Entry 5VS2 (X-ray diffraction, 2.33 A resolution); this record covers chains T and A of the 4 polymer chains in the assembly.

== Chain T ==
Molecule: 16-nt DNA strand
Sequence (16 nucleotides; row label = number of the first residue in the row):
     1 CCGACAGGCG CATCAG
Modified residues: 8OG (8-oxo-2'-deoxy-guanosine-5'-monophosphate) at position 7

== Chain A ==
Molecule: DNA polymerase beta
Organism: Homo sapiens
Notes: EC 2.7.7.7, 4.2.99.-
UniProtKB: P06746 (DPOLB_HUMAN); numbering as in UniProt (aligned over 1-335)
Chain sequence (341 residues; each row starts with the number of its first residue):
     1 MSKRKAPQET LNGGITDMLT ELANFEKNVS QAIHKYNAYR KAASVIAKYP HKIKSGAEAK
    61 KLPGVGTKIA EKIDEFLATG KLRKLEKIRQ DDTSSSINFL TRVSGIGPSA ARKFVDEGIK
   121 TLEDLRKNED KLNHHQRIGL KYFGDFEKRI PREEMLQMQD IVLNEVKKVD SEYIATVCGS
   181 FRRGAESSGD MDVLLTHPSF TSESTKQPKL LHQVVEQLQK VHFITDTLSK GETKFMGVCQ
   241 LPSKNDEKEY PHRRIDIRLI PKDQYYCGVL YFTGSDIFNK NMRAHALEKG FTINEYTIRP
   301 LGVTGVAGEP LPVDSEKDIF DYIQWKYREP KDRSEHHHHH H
Disordered / not traced: 1-7, 336-341
Construct notes: expression tag (336-341)
UniProt features mapped onto this chain:
  - region: Arg-183 to Asp-192 (DNA-binding)
  - active site: Lys-72 (Nucleophile)
  - binding site (K(+)): Lys-60, Leu-62, Val-65, Thr-101, Val-103, Ile-106
  - binding site (Na(+)): Lys-60, Leu-62, Val-65, Thr-101, Val-103, Ile-106
  - binding site (dATP): Arg-149, Ser-180, Arg-183, Gly-189, Asp-190
  - binding site (dCTP): Arg-149, Ser-180, Arg-183, Gly-189, Asp-190
  - binding site (dGTP): Arg-149, Ser-180, Arg-183, Gly-189, Asp-190, Asp-192
  - binding site (dTTP): Arg-149, Ser-180, Arg-183, Gly-189, Asp-190
  - binding site (Mg(2+)): Asp-190, Asp-192, Asp-256
  - modified residue: Lys-72 (N6-acetyllysine), Arg-83 (Omega-N-methylarginine), Arg-152 (Omega-N-methylarginine)
  - cross-link (Glycyl lysine isopeptide (Lys-Gly)): Lys-41 (interchain with G-Cter in ubiquitin), Lys-61 (interchain with G-Cter in ubiquitin), Lys-81 (interchain with G-Cter in ubiquitin)
Bound ions: Na+ site 1: Lys-60, Leu-62, Val-65 (shared with 1 residue of chain D); Ca2+ site 1: Thr-101, Val-103, Ile-106 (shared with 1 residue of chain P); Ca2+ site 2: Asp-190, Asp-192, Asp-256 (together with dTTP) (shared with 1 residue of chain P); Ca2+ site 3: Asp-190, Asp-192 (together with dTTP); Na+ site 2 near Glu-249 (its only coordinating residue here)
Ligand contacts: dTTP (TTP): Arg-149, Gly-179, Ser-180, Arg-183, Ser-187, Ser-188, Gly-189, Asp-190, Asp-192, Tyr-271, Phe-272, Thr-273, Gly-274, Ser-275, Asp-276, Asn-279

== Interface between chain T and chain A ==
Pairs across the interface - 26 pairs, chain T then chain A:
  DC5(T) with His-34(A), stacking on the base; Leu-287(A), phosphate contact
  DA6(T) with Lys-280(A), salt bridge to the phosphate; Arg-283(A), hydrogen bond to the base; Ala-284(A), sugar contact; Leu-287(A), phosphate contact
  8OG_7(T) with Arg-283(A), hydrogen bond to the sugar; Leu-287(A), phosphate contact; Thr-292(A), hydrogen bond to the phosphate; Ile-293(A), sugar contact; Asn-294(A), phosphate contact
  DG8(T) with Asn-294(A), hydrogen bond to the phosphate; Glu-295(A), sugar contact; Arg-299(A), salt bridge to the phosphate
  DC9(T) with Thr-233(A), hydrogen bond to the phosphate; Lys-234(A), phosphate contact; Arg-258(A), sugar contact; Tyr-296(A), hydrogen bond to the phosphate
  DG10(T) with Ser-229(A), phosphate contact; Lys-230(A), phosphate contact; Gly-231(A), phosphate contact; Glu-232(A), hydrogen bond to the phosphate; Thr-233(A), hydrogen bond to the phosphate; Lys-234(A), hydrogen bond to the phosphate
  DC11(T) with Ser-229(A), sugar contact; Lys-230(A), hydrogen bond to the phosphate
Also at the interface, not in a pair above, chain T (8 interface residues in all): DA12
Also at the interface, not in a pair above, chain A (21 interface residues in all): Asn-37, Asn-133, Asn-279

== In short ==
Chain T and chain A form an interface of 8 and 21 residues respectively; the contacts include 10 hydrogen
bonds, 2 salt bridges and 1 aromatic stacking contact. Among the polar pairs are DA6(T)/Arg-283(A),
8OG_7(T)/Arg-283(A) and 8OG_7(T)/Thr-292(A). Ligands of chain A: dTTP.
Chain T is a 16-nt DNA strand and chain A is DNA polymerase beta (Homo sapiens); the structure, Human DNA
polymerase beta pre-catalytic 8-oxoG:dA extension complex with dTTP bound in Watson-Crick conformation, was
determined by X-ray diffraction together with 5VRW, 5VRX, 5VRY, 5VRZ, 5VS0, 5VS1, 5VS3 and 5VS4 from the same
study.
